PDB entry 9EAG | electron microscopy, 9.00 A resolution (very low resolution: no residue pairs are listed; an interface is given only as per-side residue counts) | chain A

Chain A:
Name: Apolipoprotein B 100
Source organism: Homo sapiens
Reference sequence: P04114 (APOB_HUMAN); numbering as in UniProt (aligned over 1-4563)
Amino-acid sequence (4563 residues; numbered 1 to 4563; the number before each row is that of its first residue):
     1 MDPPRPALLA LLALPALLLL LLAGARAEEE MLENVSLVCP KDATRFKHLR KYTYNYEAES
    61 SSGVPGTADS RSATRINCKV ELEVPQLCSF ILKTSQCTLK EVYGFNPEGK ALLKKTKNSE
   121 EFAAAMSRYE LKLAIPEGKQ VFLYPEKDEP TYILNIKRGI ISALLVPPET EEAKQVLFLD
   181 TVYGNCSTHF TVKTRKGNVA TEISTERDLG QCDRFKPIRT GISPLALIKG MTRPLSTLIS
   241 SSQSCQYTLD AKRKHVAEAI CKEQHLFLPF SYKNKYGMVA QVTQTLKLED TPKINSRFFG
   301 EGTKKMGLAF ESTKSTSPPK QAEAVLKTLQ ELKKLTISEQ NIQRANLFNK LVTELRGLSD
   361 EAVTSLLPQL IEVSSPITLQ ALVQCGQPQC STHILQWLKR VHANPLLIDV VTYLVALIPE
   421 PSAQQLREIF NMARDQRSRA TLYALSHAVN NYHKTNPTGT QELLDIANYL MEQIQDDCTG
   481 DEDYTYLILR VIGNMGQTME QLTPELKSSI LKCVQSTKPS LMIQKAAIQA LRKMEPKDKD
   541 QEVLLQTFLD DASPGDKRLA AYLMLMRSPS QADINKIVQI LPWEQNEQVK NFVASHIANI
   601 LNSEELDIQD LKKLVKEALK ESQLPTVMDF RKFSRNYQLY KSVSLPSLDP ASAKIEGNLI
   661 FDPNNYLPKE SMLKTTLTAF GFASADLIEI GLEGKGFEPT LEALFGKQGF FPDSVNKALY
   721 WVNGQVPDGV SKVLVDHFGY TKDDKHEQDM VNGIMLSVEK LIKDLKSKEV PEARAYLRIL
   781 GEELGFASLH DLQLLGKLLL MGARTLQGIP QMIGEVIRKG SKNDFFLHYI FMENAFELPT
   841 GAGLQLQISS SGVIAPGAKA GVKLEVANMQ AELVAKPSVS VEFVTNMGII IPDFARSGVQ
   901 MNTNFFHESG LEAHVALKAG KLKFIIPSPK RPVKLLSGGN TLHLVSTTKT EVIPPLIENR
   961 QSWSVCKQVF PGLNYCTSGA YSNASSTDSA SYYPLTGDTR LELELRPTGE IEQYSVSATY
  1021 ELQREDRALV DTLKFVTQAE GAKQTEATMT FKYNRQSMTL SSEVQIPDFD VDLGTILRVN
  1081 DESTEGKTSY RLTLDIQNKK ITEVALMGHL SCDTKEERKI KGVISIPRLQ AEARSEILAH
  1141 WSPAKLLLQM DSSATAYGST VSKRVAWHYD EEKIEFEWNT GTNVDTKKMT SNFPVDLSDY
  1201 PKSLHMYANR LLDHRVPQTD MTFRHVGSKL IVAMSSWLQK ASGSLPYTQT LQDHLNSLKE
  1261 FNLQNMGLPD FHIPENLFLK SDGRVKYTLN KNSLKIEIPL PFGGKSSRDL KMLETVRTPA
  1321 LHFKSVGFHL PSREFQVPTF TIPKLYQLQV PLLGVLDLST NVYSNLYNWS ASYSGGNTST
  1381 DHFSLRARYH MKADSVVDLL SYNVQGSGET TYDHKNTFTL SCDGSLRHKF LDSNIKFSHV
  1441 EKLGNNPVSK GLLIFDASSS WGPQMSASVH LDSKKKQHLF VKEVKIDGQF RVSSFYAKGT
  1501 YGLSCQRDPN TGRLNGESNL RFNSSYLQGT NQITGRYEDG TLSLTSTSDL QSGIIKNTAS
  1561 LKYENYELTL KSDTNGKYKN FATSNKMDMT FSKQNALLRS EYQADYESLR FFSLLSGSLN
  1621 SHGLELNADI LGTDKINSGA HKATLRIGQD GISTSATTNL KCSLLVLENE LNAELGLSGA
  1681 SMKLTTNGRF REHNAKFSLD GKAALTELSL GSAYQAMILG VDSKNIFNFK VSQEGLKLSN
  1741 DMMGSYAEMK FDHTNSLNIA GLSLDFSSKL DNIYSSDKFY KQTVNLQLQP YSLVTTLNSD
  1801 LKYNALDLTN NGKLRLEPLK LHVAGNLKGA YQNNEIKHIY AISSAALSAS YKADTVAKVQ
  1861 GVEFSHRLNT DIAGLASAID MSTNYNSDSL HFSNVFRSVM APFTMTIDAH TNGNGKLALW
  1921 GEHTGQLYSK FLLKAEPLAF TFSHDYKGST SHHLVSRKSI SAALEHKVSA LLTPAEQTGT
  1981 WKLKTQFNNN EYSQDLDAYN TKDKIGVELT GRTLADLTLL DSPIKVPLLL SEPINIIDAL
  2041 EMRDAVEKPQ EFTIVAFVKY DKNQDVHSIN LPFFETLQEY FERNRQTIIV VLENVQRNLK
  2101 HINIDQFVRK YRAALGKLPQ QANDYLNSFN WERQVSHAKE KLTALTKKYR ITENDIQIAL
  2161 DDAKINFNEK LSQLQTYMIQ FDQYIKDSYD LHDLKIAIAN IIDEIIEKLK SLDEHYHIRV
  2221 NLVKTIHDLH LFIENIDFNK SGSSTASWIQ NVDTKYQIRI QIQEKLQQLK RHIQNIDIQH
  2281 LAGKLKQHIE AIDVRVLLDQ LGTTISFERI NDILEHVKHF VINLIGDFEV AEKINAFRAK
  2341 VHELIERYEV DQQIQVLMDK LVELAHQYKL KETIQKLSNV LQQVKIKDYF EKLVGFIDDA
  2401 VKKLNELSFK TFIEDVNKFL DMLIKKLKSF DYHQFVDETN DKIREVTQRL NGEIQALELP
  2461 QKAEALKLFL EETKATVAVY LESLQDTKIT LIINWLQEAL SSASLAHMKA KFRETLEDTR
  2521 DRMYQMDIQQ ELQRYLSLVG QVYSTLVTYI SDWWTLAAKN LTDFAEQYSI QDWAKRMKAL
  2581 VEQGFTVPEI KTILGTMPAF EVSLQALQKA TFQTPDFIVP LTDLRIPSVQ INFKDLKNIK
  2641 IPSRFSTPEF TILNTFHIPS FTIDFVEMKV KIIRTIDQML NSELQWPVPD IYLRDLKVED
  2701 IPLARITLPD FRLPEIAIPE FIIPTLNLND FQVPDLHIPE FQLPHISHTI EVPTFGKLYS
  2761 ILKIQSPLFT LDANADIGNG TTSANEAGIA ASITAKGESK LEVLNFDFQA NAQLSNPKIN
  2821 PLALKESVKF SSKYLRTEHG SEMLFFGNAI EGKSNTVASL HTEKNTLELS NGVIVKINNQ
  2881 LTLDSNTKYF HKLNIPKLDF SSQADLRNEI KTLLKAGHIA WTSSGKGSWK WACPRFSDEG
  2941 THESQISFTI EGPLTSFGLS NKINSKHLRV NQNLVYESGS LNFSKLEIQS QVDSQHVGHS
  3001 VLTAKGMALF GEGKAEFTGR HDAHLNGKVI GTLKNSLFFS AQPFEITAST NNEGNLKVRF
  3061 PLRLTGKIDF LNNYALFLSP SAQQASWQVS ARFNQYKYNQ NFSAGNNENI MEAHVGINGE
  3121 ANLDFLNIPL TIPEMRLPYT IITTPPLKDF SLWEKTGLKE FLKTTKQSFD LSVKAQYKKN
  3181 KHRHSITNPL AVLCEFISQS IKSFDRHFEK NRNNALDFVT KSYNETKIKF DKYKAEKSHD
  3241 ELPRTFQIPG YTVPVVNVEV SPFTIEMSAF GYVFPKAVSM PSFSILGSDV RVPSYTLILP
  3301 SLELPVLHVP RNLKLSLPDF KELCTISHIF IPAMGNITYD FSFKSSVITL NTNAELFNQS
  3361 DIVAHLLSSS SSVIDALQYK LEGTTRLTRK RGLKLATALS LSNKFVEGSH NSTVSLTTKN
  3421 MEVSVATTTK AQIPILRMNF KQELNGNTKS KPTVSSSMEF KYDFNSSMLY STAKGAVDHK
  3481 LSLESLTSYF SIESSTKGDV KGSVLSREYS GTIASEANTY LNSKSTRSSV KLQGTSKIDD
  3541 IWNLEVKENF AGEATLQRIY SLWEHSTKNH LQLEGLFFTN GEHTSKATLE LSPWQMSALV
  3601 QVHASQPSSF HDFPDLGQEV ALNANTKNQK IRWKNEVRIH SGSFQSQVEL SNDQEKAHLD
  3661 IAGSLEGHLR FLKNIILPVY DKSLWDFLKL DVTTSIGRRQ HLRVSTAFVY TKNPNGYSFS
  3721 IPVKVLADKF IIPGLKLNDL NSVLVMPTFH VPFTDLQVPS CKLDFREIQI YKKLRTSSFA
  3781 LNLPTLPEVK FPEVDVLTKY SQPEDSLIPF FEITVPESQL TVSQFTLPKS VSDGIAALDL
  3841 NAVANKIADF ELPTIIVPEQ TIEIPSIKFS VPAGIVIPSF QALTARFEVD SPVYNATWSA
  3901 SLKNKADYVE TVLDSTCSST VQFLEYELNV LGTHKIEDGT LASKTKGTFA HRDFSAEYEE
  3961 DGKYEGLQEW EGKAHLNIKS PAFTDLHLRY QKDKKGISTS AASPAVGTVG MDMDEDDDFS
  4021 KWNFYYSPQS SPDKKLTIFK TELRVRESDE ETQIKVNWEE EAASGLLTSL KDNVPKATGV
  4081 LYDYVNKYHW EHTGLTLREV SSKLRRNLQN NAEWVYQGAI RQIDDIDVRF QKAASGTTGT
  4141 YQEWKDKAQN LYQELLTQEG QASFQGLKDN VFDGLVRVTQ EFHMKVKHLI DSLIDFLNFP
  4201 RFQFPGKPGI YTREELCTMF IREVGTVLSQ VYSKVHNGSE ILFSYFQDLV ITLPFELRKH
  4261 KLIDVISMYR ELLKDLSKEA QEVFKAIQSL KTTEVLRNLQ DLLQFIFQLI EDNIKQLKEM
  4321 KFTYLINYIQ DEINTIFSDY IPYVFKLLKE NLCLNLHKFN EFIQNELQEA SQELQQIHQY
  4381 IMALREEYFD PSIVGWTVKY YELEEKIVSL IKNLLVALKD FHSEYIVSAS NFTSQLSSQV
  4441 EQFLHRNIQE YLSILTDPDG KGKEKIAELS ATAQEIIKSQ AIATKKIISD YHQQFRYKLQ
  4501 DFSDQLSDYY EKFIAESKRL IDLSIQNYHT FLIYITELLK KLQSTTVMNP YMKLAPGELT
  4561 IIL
Disordered / not traced: 1-37
Curated features (UniProtKB/Swiss-Prot):
  - region: K3174 to H3184 (Basic (possible receptor binding region)), V3373 to L3393 (LDL receptor binding), R3386 to K3394 (Basic (possible receptor binding region))
  - modified residue: K2004 (N6-acetyllysine), S3279 (Phosphoserine), S4048 (Phosphoserine), T4052 (Phosphothreonine)
  - lipidation: C1112 (S-palmitoyl cysteine)
  - glycosylation (N-linked (GlcNAc...) asparagine): N34, N185, N983, N1368, N1377, N1523, N2239, N2560, N2779, N2982, N3101, N3224, N3336, N3358, N3411, N3465, N3895, N4237, N4431
  - natural variant: L12 to L14 (deletion), T98 (T98I: Influences plasma concentrations of low density lipoprotein cholesterol), A251 (A251T: Does not affect plasma lipid levels), R490 (R490W: In FHBL1), V952 (V952L: In FHBL1; uncertain significance), F2564 (F2564C: In a colorectal cancer sample), R3527 (R3527Q: In FHCL2), R3558 (R3558C: In FHCL2)
  - mutagenesis: D483 (D483N: Impairs protein secretion; D483Q: Does not affect protein secretion), R490 (R490A: Impairs protein secretion; R490K: Does not affect protein secretion)
Disulfides: C39-C88, C78-C97, C186-C212, C245-C261, C385-C390, C478-C513, C966-C976, C3194-C3324
Reported in the primary citation:
  - disease-associated variants - R3527Q: decreased binding to LDLR (citing earlier work)

Overview:
UniProt lists 2 mutagenesis sites. From the paper: R3527Q reduces binding to LDLR.
Chain A is Apolipoprotein B 100 (Homo sapiens); the structure, The Structure of ApoB100 from Human Low-Density
Lipoprotein, was determined by electron microscopy, deposited together with 9E9R and 9EA7.
